Entry 2VW9 (X-ray diffraction, 2.30 A resolution); this record covers chains A and C of the 3 polymer chains in the assembly.

# Chain A
Molecule: Single-stranded DNA binding protein
Organism: Helicobacter pylori
UniProt: O25841 (SSB_HELPY); residues 1001-1134 here correspond to UniProt positions 1-134 (UniProt number = residue number - 1000)
Sequence (134 residues; numbered 1001 to 1134; the number before each row is that of its first residue):
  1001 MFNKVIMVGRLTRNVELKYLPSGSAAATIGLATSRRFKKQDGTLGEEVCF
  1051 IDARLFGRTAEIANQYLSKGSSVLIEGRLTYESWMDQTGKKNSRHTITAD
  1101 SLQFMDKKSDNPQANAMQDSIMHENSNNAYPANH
Not modelled in the structure: 1110-1134

# Chain C
Molecule: Poly-dt
Sequence (35 nucleotides; numbered 1 to 35; the number before each row is that of its first residue):
     1 TTTTT
     7 TTT
    14 TTT
    18 TTTTTTTTT
    30 TTTT
     6 T
    10 TTTT
    17 T
    27 TTT
    34 TT
Not modelled in the structure: 6, 10-13, 17, 27-29, 34-35

# How chain A and chain C interact
Residue-residue contacts (34; chain A residue first):
  Arg1010(A) - DT8(C)  base contact
  Arg1010(A) - DT9(C)  sugar contact
  Leu1011(A) - DT8(C)  sugar contact
  Thr1012(A) - DT7(C)  base contact
  Thr1012(A) - DT8(C)  sugar contact
  Lys1018(A) - DT3(C)  hydrogen bond to the sugar
  Leu1020(A) - DT2(C)  sugar contact
  Ala1032(A) - DT8(C)  base contact
  Phe1050(A) - DT7(C)  stacking on the base
  Arg1054(A) - DT3(C)  base contact
  Arg1054(A) - DT4(C)  hydrogen bond to the base
  Phe1056(A) - DT2(C)  stacking on the base
  Phe1056(A) - DT3(C)  base contact
  Arg1058(A) - DT33(C)  salt bridge to the phosphate
  Ile1062(A) - DT32(C)  base contact
  Tyr1066(A) - DT31(C)  base contact
  Tyr1066(A) - DT32(C)  sugar contact
  Lys1069(A) - DT8(C)  sugar contact
  Gly1070(A) - DT8(C)  phosphate contact
  Arg1078(A) - DT1(C)  base contact
  Arg1078(A) - DT2(C)  base contact
  Glu1082(A) - DT4(C)  hydrogen bond to the base
  Trp1084(A) - DT4(C)  stacking on the base
  Arg1094(A) - DT4(C)  hydrogen bond to the base
  Arg1094(A) - DT5(C)  base contact
  Leu1102(A) - DT32(C)  hydrogen bond to the base
  Leu1102(A) - DT33(C)  base contact
  Gln1103(A) - DT32(C)  base contact
  Phe1104(A) - DT31(C)  base contact
  Phe1104(A) - DT32(C)  stacking on the base
  Met1105(A) - DT31(C)  base contact
  Asp1106(A) - DT31(C)  hydrogen bond to the base
  Lys1107(A) - DT30(C)  hydrogen bond to the phosphate
  Lys1107(A) - DT31(C)  salt bridge to the phosphate
Also at the interface, not in a pair above, chain A (28 interface residues in all): Thr1028, Arg1036, Lys1038, Val1048
Also at the interface, not in a pair above, chain C (13 interface residues in all): DT16

# Overview
Chain A and chain C form an interface of 28 and 13 residues respectively; the contacts include 7 hydrogen
bonds, 2 salt bridges and 4 aromatic stacking contacts. Polar pairs include Arg1054(A)-DT4(C),
Glu1082(A)-DT4(C) and Arg1094(A)-DT4(C).
Chain A is Single-stranded DNA binding protein (Helicobacter pylori) and chain C is Poly-dt; the structure,
Single stranded DNA binding protein complex from Helicobacter pylori, was determined by X-ray diffraction.
